PDB entry 5V6F | X-ray diffraction, 1.50 A resolution | chain A

# Chain A
Name: Hemolysin-related protein
From: Vibrio cholerae serotype O1 (strain ATCC 39315 / El Tor Inaba N16961)
Notes: fragment: lectin domain
UniProtKB: Q9KTH2 (Q9KTH2_VIBCH); residues 823-957 here = UniProt positions 823-957
Amino-acid sequence (138 residues; each row starts with the number of its first residue):
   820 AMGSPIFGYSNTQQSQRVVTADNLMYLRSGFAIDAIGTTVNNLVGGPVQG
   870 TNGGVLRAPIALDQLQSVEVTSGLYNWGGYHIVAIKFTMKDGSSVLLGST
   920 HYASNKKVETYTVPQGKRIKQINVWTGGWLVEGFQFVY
Unresolved in the structure: 820
Differences from the reference sequence: expression tag (820-822)
From the paper describing this entry:
  - binding site for alpha-D-mannopyranose: F850, D853, T870, N871, W896, W948
  - binding site for beta-D-mannopyranose: Y894
  - conformationally variable residues (loop rearrangement, side-chain flip): F850, N871, W896, W948
  - mutagenesis - D853A: abolished binding to mannotriose
  - mutagenesis - D853A: decreased binding to asialofetuin
  - mutagenesis - D853A: unchanged stability
  - mutagenesis - D853A: decreased binding to defibrinated rabbit whole blood

# Summary
From the paper: a binding site for alpha-D-mannopyranose at F850, D853 and T870 among others; D853A abolishes
binding to mannotriose.
Chain A is Hemolysin-related protein (Vibrio cholerae serotype O1 (strain ATCC 39315 / El Tor Inaba N16961));
the structure, Crystal Structure of the Second beta-Prism Domain of RbmC from V. cholerae bound to
Mannotriose, was determined by X-ray diffraction, deposited together with 5V6K and 5V6C.
